PDB entry 7PET | electron microscopy, 9.50 A resolution (very low resolution: no residue pairs are listed; an interface is given only as per-side residue counts) | chains E and J of the 36 polymer chains in the assembly

== Chain E ==
Molecule: Histone H3.2
Organism: Homo sapiens
UniProtKB: Q71DI3 (H32_HUMAN); residues 0-135 here correspond to UniProt positions 1-136 (UniProt number = residue number + 1)
Chain sequence (136 residues; numbered 0 to 135; the number before each row is that of its first residue; numbering starts at 0):
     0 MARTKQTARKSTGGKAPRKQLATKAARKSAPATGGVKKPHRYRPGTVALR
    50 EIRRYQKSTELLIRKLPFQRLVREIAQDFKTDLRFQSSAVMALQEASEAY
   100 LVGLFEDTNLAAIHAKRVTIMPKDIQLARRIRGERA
Unresolved in the structure: 0-36, 134-135
Sequence notes: engineered mutation Ala-110 (Cys111 in Q71DI3)
UniProt features mapped onto this chain:
  - modified residue: Arg-2 (Asymmetric dimethylarginine), Thr-3 (Phosphothreonine), Lys-4 (Allysine), Gln-5 (5-glutamyl dopamine), Thr-6 (Phosphothreonine), Arg-8 (Citrulline), Lys-9 (N6,N6,N6-trimethyllysine), Ser-10 (ADP-ribosylserine), Thr-11 (Phosphothreonine), Lys-14 (N6-(2-hydroxyisobutyryl)lysine), Arg-17 (Asymmetric dimethylarginine), Lys-18 (N6-(2-hydroxyisobutyryl)lysine), Lys-23 (N6-(2-hydroxyisobutyryl)lysine), Arg-26 (Citrulline), Lys-27 (N6,N6,N6-trimethyllysine), Ser-28 (ADP-ribosylserine), Lys-36 (N6,N6,N6-trimethyllysine), Lys-37 (N6-methyllysine), Tyr-41 (Phosphotyrosine), Lys-56 (N6,N6,N6-trimethyllysine) and 8 more in UniProt
  - lipidation: Lys-18 (N6-decanoyllysine)

== Chain J ==
Molecule: 702-nt DNA strand
Organism: synthetic construct
Sequence (702 nucleotides; each row starts with the number of its first residue):
     1 ATCGGCACTGGAACAGGATGTATATATGTGACACGTGCCTGGAGACTAGG
    51 GAGTAATCCCCTTGGCGGTTAAAACGCGGGGGACAGCGCGTACGTGCGTT
   101 TAAGCGGTGCTAGAGCTGTCTACGACCAATTGAGCGGCCTCGGCACCGGG
   151 ATTCTCCAGGGGATCCGGATGCTCGGGTCCGGCACTGGAACAGGATGTAT
   201 ATATGTGACACGTGCCTGGAGACTAGGGAGTAATCCCCTTGGCGGTTAAA
   251 ACGCGGGGGACAGCGCGTACGTGCGTTTAAGCGGTGCTAGAGCTGTCTAC
   301 GACCAATTGAGCGGCCTCGGCACCGGGATTCTCCAGGGGATCCGGATGCT
   351 CGGGTCCGGCACTGGAACAGGATGTATATATGTGACACGTGCCTGGAGAC
   401 TAGGGAGTAATCCCCTTGGCGGTTAAAACGCGGGGGACAGCGCGTACGTG
   451 CGTTTAAGCGGTGCTAGAGCTGTCTACGACCAATTGAGCGGCCTCGGCAC
   501 CGGGATTCTCCAGGGGATCCGGATGCTCGGGTCCGGCACTGGAACAGGAT
   551 GTATATATGTGACACGTGCCTGGAGACTAGGGAGTAATCCCCTTGGCGGT
   601 TAAAACGCGGGGGACAGCGCGTACGTGCGTTTAAGCGGTGCTAGAGCTGT
   651 CTACGACCAATTGAGCGGCCTCGGCACCGGGATTCTCCAGGGGATCCGGG
   701 AT
Unresolved in the structure: 1-2, 701-702

== Interface between chain E and chain J ==
At this resolution (10 A) residue pairs are not listed: 18 residues of chain E and 12 of chain J lie at the interface.

== Overview ==
Chain E and chain J form an interface of 18 and 12 residues respectively.
Here chain E is Histone H3.2 (Homo sapiens) and chain J is a 702-nt DNA strand (synthetic construct). Entry
7PET (The 4x177 nucleosome array containing H1) was determined by electron microscopy (same publication as
7PEU, 7PEV, 7PEW, 7PEX, 7PEY, 7PEZ and 16 further entries).
